PDB entry 9C97 | X-ray diffraction, 3.33 A resolution | chains O and U of the 28 polymer chains in the assembly

# Chain O
Name: PRE8 isoform 1
From: Saccharomyces cerevisiae
UniProt: A0A6L1BIF8 (A0A6L1BIF8_YEASX); residues 1-250 here = UniProt positions 1-250
Chain sequence (250 residues; numbered 1 to 250; the number before each row is that of its first residue):
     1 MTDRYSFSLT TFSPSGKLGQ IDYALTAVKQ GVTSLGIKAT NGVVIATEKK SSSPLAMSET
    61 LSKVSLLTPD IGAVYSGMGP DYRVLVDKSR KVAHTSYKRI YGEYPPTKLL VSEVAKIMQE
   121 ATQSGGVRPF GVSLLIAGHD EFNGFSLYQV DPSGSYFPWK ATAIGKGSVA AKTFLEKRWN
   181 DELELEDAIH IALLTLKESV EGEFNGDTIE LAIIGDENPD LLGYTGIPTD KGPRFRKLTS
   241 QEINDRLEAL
Disordered / not traced: 1

# Chain U
Name: SCL1 isoform 1
From: Saccharomyces cerevisiae
UniProt: A0A6A5PYC9 (A0A6A5PYC9_YEASX); residues -8 to 243 here correspond to UniProt positions 1-252 (UniProt number = residue number + 9)
Chain sequence (252 residues; row label = number of the first residue in the row; numbers below 1 keep their minus sign (Met-8 is residue -8)):
    -8 MSGAAAASAA GYDRHITIFS PEGRLYQVEY AFKATNQTNI NSLAVRGKDC TVVISQKKVP
    52 DKLLDPTTVS YIFCISRTIG MVVNGPIPDA RNAALRAKAE AAEFRYKYGY DMPCDVLAKR
   112 MANLSQIYTQ RAYMRPLGVI LTFVSVDEEL GPSIYKTDPA GYYVGYKATA TGPKQQEITT
   172 NLENHFKKSK IDHINEESWE KVVEFAITHM IDALGTEFSK NDLEVGVATK DKFFTLSAEN
   232 IEERLVAIAE QD
Disordered / not traced: -8 to 1

# How chain O and chain U interact
Residue-residue contacts (65):
  Asp3(O) - Arg122(U)  salt bridge
  Asp3(O) - Tyr124(U)
  Tyr5(O) - Ile7(U)
  Tyr5(O) - Ala123(U)
  Tyr5(O) - Tyr124(U)  hydrophobic
  Leu9(O) - Ile9(U)  hydrophobic
  Leu9(O) - Ala123(U)  hydrophobic
  Gln20(O) - Ile9(U)
  Gln20(O) - Phe10(U)  hydrogen bond (side chain-backbone)
  Tyr23(O) - Phe10(U)
  Tyr23(O) - Ser11(U)
  Tyr23(O) - Pro12(U)  hydrophobic
  Tyr23(O) - Gly14(U)
  Ala24(O) - Phe10(U)  hydrophobic
  Thr26(O) - Glu13(U)
  Ala27(O) - Gly14(U)
  Gln30(O) - Glu13(U)
  Ser53(O) - Thr170(U)
  Ser53(O) - Glu174(U)  hydrogen bond
  Pro54(O) - Glu174(U)
  Leu55(O) - Tyr157(U)
  Leu55(O) - Lys158(U)  hydrogen bond (backbone-backbone)
  Leu55(O) - Ala159(U)
  Leu55(O) - Thr170(U)
  Leu55(O) - Leu173(U)  hydrophobic
  Leu55(O) - Glu174(U)
  Leu55(O) - Phe177(U)  hydrophobic
  Ala56(O) - Gly156(U)
  Ala56(O) - Tyr157(U)  hydrophobic
  Met57(O) - Gly156(U)  hydrogen bond (backbone-backbone)
  Met57(O) - Tyr157(U)
  Met57(O) - Lys158(U)
  Thr60(O) - Tyr146(U)
  Thr60(O) - Val155(U)
  Thr60(O) - Gly156(U)  hydrogen bond (side chain-backbone)
  Met78(O) - Phe10(U)  hydrophobic
  Met78(O) - Leu16(U)  hydrophobic
  Gly79(O) - Tyr153(U)  hydrogen bond (backbone-side chain)
  Pro80(O) - Gln117(U)
  Pro80(O) - Ala151(U)
  Pro80(O) - Gly152(U)
  Pro80(O) - Tyr153(U)
  Asp81(O) - Gln117(U)  hydrogen bond
  Arg83(O) - Lys110(U)
  Arg83(O) - Ala113(U)  hydrogen bond (side chain-backbone)
  Arg83(O) - Asn114(U)  hydrogen bond
  Arg83(O) - Gly152(U)  hydrogen bond (side chain-backbone)
  Arg83(O) - Tyr154(U)
  Val84(O) - Gln117(U)
  Asp87(O) - Lys110(U)  salt bridge
  Asp87(O) - Asn114(U)  hydrogen bond
  Ala121(O) - Gln121(U)
  Gly125(O) - Arg122(U)
  Gly126(O) - Arg122(U)
  Gly126(O) - Ala123(U)  hydrogen bond (backbone-backbone)
  Val127(O) - Gln121(U)
  Val127(O) - Arg122(U)
  Arg128(O) - Thr8(U)
  Arg128(O) - Phe10(U)
  Arg128(O) - Leu16(U)
  Arg128(O) - Thr120(U)  hydrogen bond (side chain-backbone)
  Arg128(O) - Gln121(U)  hydrogen bond (backbone-side chain)
  Pro129(O) - Phe10(U)
  Phe130(O) - Gln121(U)
  Gly131(O) - Phe10(U)
Other interface residues (no listed pair), chain O (31 interface residues in all): Gly77

# Overview
31 residues of chain O face 32 of chain U across their interface; the contacts include 14 hydrogen bonds and 2
salt bridges. Among the polar pairs are Asp3(O)-Arg122(U), Asp87(O)-Lys110(U) and Gln20(O)-Phe10(U).
Here chain O is PRE8 isoform 1 and chain U is SCL1 isoform 1, both from Saccharomyces cerevisiae. Entry 9C97
(Yeast 20S proteasome soaked with BRA-346 fraction) was determined by X-ray diffraction, deposited together
with 9C98, 9AW3, 9AW5, 9AW6 and 9AW7.
